Entry 9JJU (X-ray diffraction, 2.09 A resolution); this record covers chain A.

== Chain A ==
Name: LOC432253 protein
From: Xenopus laevis
UniProt: Q2VPQ0 (Q2VPQ0_XENLA); residue numbers follow UniProt; this construct covers 147-545
Amino-acid sequence (399 residues; numbered 147 to 545; the number before each row is that of its first residue):
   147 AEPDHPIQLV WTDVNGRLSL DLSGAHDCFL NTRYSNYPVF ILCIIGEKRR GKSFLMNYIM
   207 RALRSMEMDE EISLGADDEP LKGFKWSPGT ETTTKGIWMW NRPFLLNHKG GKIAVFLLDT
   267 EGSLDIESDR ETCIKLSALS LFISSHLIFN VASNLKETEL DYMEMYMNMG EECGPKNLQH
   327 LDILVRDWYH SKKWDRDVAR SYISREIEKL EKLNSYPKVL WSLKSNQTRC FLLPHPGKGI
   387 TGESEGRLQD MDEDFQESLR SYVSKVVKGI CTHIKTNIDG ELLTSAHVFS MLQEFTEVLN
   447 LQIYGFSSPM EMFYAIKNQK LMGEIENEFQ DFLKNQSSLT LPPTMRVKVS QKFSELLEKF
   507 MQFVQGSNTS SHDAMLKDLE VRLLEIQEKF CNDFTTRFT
Disordered / not traced: 147, 194-197, 220-229, 234-239, 336-343, 382-396, 545
From the paper describing this entry:
  - mutagenesis - R276E, R351E, F452R (2.5-fold): decreased catalytic activity on GTP
  - contacts within the chain: Glu318-Lys463 (salt bridge), Leu447-Gln465 (backbone contact), Ser453-Glu457 (backbone contact)
  - conformationally variable residues (order/disorder transition): Arg196, Gly235 to Glu237
  - catalytic residues: Arg195 (proposed by the authors, not directly observed)
  - mutagenesis - R195E, R195H, T240A: abolished catalytic activity on GTP
  - post-translational modification sites: Lys384, Lys480, Lys535
  - mutagenesis - T240A: unchanged binding to GTP
  - mutagenesis - T240A: abolished binding to LOC432253 protein (chain A)

== Summary ==
From the paper: the catalytic residue Arg195; R276E, R351E and F452R reduce catalytic activity on GTP; 6
substitutions were tested in all.
Chain A is LOC432253 protein (Xenopus laevis); the structure, Truncated RNF112, nucleotide-free, was
determined by X-ray diffraction together with 9JJV, 9JJW and 9JJX from the same study.
